2C50 - chains B and R of the 5 polymer chains in the assembly; structure by X-ray diffraction, 2.65 A resolution.

== Chain B ==
Name: Coat protein
Source organism: Enterobacterio phage MS2
UniProt: P03612 (COAT_BPMS2); residues 1-129 here = UniProt positions 1-129
Chain sequence (129 residues; row label = number of the first residue in the row):
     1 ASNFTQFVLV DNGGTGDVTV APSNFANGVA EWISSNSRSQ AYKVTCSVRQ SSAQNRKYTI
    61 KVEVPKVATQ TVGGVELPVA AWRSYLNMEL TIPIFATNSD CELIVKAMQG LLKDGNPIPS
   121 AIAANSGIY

== Chain R ==
Molecule: 19-nt RNA strand
Sequence (19 nucleotides; numbered 1 to 19; the number before each row is that of its first residue):
     1 ACAUGAGGAU AACCCAUGU
Unresolved in the structure: 1-2, 17-19

== Interface between chain B and chain R ==
Contacting residue pairs (17; chain B residue first):
  Val-29(B) / A6(R)  base contact
  Thr-45(B) / A6(R)  hydrogen bond to the base
  Ser-47(B) / A6(R)  hydrogen bond to the base
  Arg-49(B) / A6(R)  hydrogen bond to the sugar
  Arg-49(B) / G8(R)  salt bridge to the phosphate
  Ser-51(B) / G8(R)  phosphate contact
  Ser-51(B) / A9(R)  hydrogen bond to the phosphate
  Ser-52(B) / G8(R)  phosphate contact
  Ser-52(B) / A9(R)  hydrogen bond to the phosphate
  Asn-55(B) / A9(R)  hydrogen bond to the phosphate
  Asn-55(B) / U10(R)  hydrogen bond to the phosphate
  Lys-57(B) / G8(R)  salt bridge to the phosphate
  Lys-57(B) / A9(R)  salt bridge to the phosphate
  Thr-59(B) / A6(R)  hydrogen bond to the sugar
  Lys-61(B) / G5(R)  salt bridge to the phosphate
  Lys-61(B) / A6(R)  salt bridge to the phosphate
  Thr-91(B) / A11(R)  base contact
Also at the interface, not in a pair above, chain B (13 interface residues in all): Cys-46, Glu-89
Also at the interface, not in a pair above, chain R (7 interface residues in all): G7

== Summary ==
The interface between chain B and chain R involves 13 residues on one side and 7 on the other, with 8 hydrogen
bonds and 5 salt bridges. Among the polar pairs are Thr-45(B)/A6(R), Ser-47(B)/A6(R) and Arg-49(B)/A6(R).
Here chain B is Coat protein (Enterobacterio phage MS2) and chain R is a 19-nt RNA strand. Entry 2C50 (MS2-RNA
hairpin (A -5) complex) was determined by X-ray diffraction (same publication as 2C4Y, 2C4Z, 2C51, 2C4Q and
2BU1).
